PDB entry 7PYK | electron microscopy, 4.10 A resolution (low resolution: residue-level contacts below are approximate; hydrogen-bond / salt-bridge calls are withheld) | chains B and D of the 9 polymer chains in the assembly

== Chain B ==
Molecule: DNA-directed RNA polymerase subunit alpha
From: Escherichia coli
Notes: EC 2.7.7.6
Reference sequence: P0A7Z4 (RPOA_ECOLI); residues 1-329 here = UniProt positions 1-329
Amino-acid sequence (329 residues; row label = number of the first residue in the row):
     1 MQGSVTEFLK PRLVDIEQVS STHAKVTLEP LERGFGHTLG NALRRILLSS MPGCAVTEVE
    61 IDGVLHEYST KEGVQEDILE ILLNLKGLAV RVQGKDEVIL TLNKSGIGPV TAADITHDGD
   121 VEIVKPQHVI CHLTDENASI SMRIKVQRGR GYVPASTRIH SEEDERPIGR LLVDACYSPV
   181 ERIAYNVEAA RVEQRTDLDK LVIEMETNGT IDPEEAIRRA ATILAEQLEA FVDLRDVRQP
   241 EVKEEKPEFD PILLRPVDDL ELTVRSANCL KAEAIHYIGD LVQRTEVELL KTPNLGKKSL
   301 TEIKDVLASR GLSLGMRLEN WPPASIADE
Not modelled in the structure: 1-5, 159-170, 235-248
Swiss-Prot annotation at these positions:
  - region: Glu162 to Glu165 (Required for interaction with Crp at class II promoters)
  - modified residue: Arg265 (ADP-ribosylarginine), Lys297 (N6-acetyllysine), Lys298 (N6-acetyllysine)
  - mutagenesis: Arg45 (R45C: In rpoA112; temperature-sensitive, blocks RNA polymerase assembly), Glu162 to Glu165 (5-fold decrease in CRP-class II promoter-dependent transcription), Glu165 (E165K: 5-fold decrease in CRP-class II promoter-dependent transcription), Arg191 (R191C: In rpoA101; temperature-sensitive)

== Chain D ==
Molecule: DNA-directed RNA polymerase subunit beta'
From: Escherichia coli
Notes: EC 2.7.7.6
Reference sequence: P0A8T8 (RPOC_ECO57); residues 1-1407 here = UniProt positions 1-1407
Amino-acid sequence (1407 residues; numbered 1 to 1407; the number before each row is that of its first residue):
     1 MKDLLKFLKA QTKTEEFDAI KIALASPDMI RSWSFGEVKK PETINYRTFK PERDGLFCAR
    61 IFGPVKDYEC LCGKYKRLKH RGVICEKCGV EVTQTKVRRE RMGHIELASP TAHIWFLKSL
   121 PSRIGLLLDM PLRDIERVLY FESYVVIEGG MTNLERQQIL TEEQYLDALE EFGDEFDAKM
   181 GAEAIQALLK SMDLEQECEQ LREELNETNS ETKRKKLTKR IKLLEAFVQS GNKPEWMILT
   241 VLPVLPPDLR PLVPLDGGRF ATSDLNDLYR RVINRNNRLK RLLDLAAPDI IVRNEKRMLQ
   301 EAVDALLDNG RRGRAITGSN KRPLKSLADM IKGKQGRFRQ NLLGKRVDYS GRSVITVGPY
   361 LRLHQCGLPK KMALELFKPF IYGKLELRGL ATTIKAAKKM VEREEAVVWD ILDEVIREHP
   421 VLLNRAPTLH RLGIQAFEPV LIEGKAIQLH PLVCAAYNAD FDGDQMAVHV PLTLEAQLEA
   481 RALMMSTNNI LSPANGEPII VPSQDVVLGL YYMTRDCVNA KGEGMVLTGP KEAERLYRSG
   541 LASLHARVKV RITEYEKDAN GELVAKTSLK DTTVGRAILW MIVPKGLPYS IVNQALGKKA
   601 ISKMLNTCYR ILGLKPTVIF ADQIMYTGFA YAARSGASVG IDDMVIPEKK HEIISEAEAE
   661 VAEIQEQFQS GLVTAGERYN KVIDIWAAAN DRVSKAMMDN LQTETVINRD GQEEKQVSFN
   721 SIYMMADSGA RGSAAQIRQL AGMRGLMAKP DGSIIETPIT ANFREGLNVL QYFISTHGAR
   781 KGLADTALKT ANSGYLTRRL VDVAQDLVVT EDDCGTHEGI MMTPVIEGGD VKEPLRDRVL
   841 GRVTAEDVLK PGTADILVPR NTLLHEQWCD LLEENSVDAV KVRSVVSCDT DFGVCAHCYG
   901 RDLARGHIIN KGEAIGVIAA QSIGEPGTQL TMRTFHIGGA ASRAAAESSI QVKNKGSIKL
   961 SNVKSVVNSS GKLVITSRNT ELKLIDEFGR TKESYKVPYG AVLAKGDGEQ VAGGETVANW
  1021 DPHTMPVITE VSGFVRFTDM IDGQTITRQT DELTGLSSLV VLDSAERTAG GKDLRPALKI
  1081 VDAQGNDVLI PGTDMPAQYF LPGKAIVQLE DGVQISSGDT LARIPQESGG TKDITGGLPR
  1141 VADLFEARRP KEPAILAEIS GIVSFGKETK GKRRLVITPV DGSDPYEEMI PKWRQLNVFE
  1201 GERVERGDVI SDGPEAPHDI LRLRGVHAVT RYIVNEVQDV YRLQGVKIND KHIEVIVRQM
  1261 LRKATIVNAG SSDFLEGEQV EYSRVKIANR ELEANGKVGA TYSRDLLGIT KASLATESFI
  1321 SAASFQETTR VLTEAAVAGK RDELRGLKEN VIVGRLIPAG TGYAYHQDRM RRRAAGEAPA
  1381 APQVTAEDAS ASLAELLNAG LGGSDNE
Not modelled in the structure: 1-15, 932-947, 1127-1136, 1376-1407
Ion coordination: Zn2+ site 1: Cys70, Leu71, Cys72, Gly73; Mg2+: Asp462, Asp464 (shared with 1 residue of chain R); Zn2+ site 2: Cys814, Arg883, Cys895
Swiss-Prot annotation at these positions:
  - binding site (Zn(2+)): Cys70, Cys72, Cys85, Cys88, Cys814, Cys888, Cys895, Cys898
  - binding site (Mg(2+)): Asp460, Asp462, Asp464
  - modified residue: Lys972 (N6-acetyllysine)
What the authors report for this chain:
  - conformationally variable residues (domain motion): Leu78

== Interface between chain B and chain D ==
Contacting residue pairs - 17 pairs, chain B then chain D:
  Arg44(B) with Arg538(D)
  Leu48(B) with Arg535(D)
  Glu80(B) with Arg551(D)
  Leu83(B) with Val526(D); Leu527(D); Thr528(D); Arg551(D)
  Asn84(B) with Arg551(D)
  Lys86(B) with Thr528(D)
  Tyr152(B) with Leu536(D)
  Ser178(B) with Arg535(D)
  Val180(B) with Arg535(D)
  Glu181(B) with Arg535(D)
  Arg182(B) with Glu534(D)
  Arg191(B) with Asp413(D)
  Glu193(B) with Trp409(D)
  Thr196(B) with Glu443(D)
Other interface residues (no listed pair), chain B (17 interface residues in all): Pro154, Ala184, Glu206
Other interface residues (no listed pair), chain D (17 interface residues in all): Ala406, Met525, Lys531, Leu541, Leu569, Met581

== In short ==
The chain B/chain D interface involves 17 residues from each chain. Cys70(D), Leu71(D), Cys72(D) and Gly73(D)
coordinate Zn2+ site 1. The Mg2+ site is built by Asp462(D) and Asp464(D). From UniProt: 6 mutagenesis sites
on chain B; 8 Zn2+-binding residues and 3 Mg2+-binding residues on chain D. From the paper: conformational
variability at Leu78(D).
Here chain B is DNA-directed RNA polymerase subunit alpha and chain D is DNA-directed RNA polymerase subunit
beta', both from Escherichia coli. Entry 7PYK (CryoEM structure of E.coli RNA polymerase elongation complex
bound to NusA (NusA elongation complex in more-swiveled ...) was determined by electron microscopy, deposited
together with 7PY0, 7PY1, 7PY3, 7PY5, 7PY6, 7PY7 and 4 further entries.
